PDB entry 4AND | X-ray diffraction, 2.81 A resolution | chains A and B

# Chain A (and B)
Name: Nucleoside diphosphate kinase
Organism: Mycobacterium tuberculosis
Notes: EC 2.7.4.6; chain B of this document is another copy of the same molecule, construct and numbering; everything in this record applies to it too
UniProtKB: P84284 (NDK_MYCTU); numbering as in UniProt (aligned over 1-136)
Amino-acid sequence (136 residues; each row starts with the number of its first residue):
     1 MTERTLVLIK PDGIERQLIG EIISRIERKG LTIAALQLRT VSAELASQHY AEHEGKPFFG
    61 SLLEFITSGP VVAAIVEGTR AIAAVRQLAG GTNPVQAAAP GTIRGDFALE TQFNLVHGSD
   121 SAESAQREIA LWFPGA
Unresolved in the structure: 1 (chain B: 1, 53-57)
Construct notes: engineered mutation Asn-93 (Asp in P84284)
From the paper describing this entry:
  - conformationally variable residues (order/disorder transition): Arg-80, Gln-96
  - mutagenesis - D93N (232 s-1): unchanged catalytic activity
  - mutagenesis - D93N: decreased stability in response to urea
  - mutagenesis - D93N: unchanged stability in response to monomer

# Chain A / chain B interface
Contacting residue pairs - 30 pairs, chain A then chain B:
  Gln-17(A) / Glu-27(B)
  Leu-18(A) / Glu-27(B)  hydrogen bond (backbone-side chain)
  Ile-19(A) / Glu-27(B)  hydrogen bond (backbone-side chain)
  Gly-20(A) / Gly-20(B)
  Gly-20(A) / Ile-23(B)
  Gly-20(A) / Ser-24(B)
  Gly-20(A) / Glu-27(B)  hydrogen bond (backbone-side chain)
  Glu-21(A) / Ser-24(B)  hydrogen bond (backbone-side chain)
  Glu-21(A) / Arg-28(B)  salt bridge
  Ile-23(A) / Ile-19(B)  hydrophobic
  Ile-23(A) / Gly-20(B)
  Ile-23(A) / Ile-23(B)  hydrophobic
  Ser-24(A) / Gly-20(B)
  Ser-24(A) / Glu-21(B)  hydrogen bond (side chain-backbone)
  Glu-27(A) / Gln-17(B)
  Glu-27(A) / Leu-18(B)  hydrogen bond (side chain-backbone)
  Glu-27(A) / Ile-19(B)  hydrogen bond (side chain-backbone)
  Glu-27(A) / Gly-20(B)  hydrogen bond (side chain-backbone)
  Arg-28(A) / Glu-21(B)  salt bridge
  Ile-33(A) / Leu-38(B)
  Ala-34(A) / Leu-38(B)
  Ala-35(A) / Leu-38(B)  hydrophobic
  Leu-36(A) / Leu-36(B)
  Leu-36(A) / Gln-37(B)
  Leu-36(A) / Leu-38(B)  hydrogen bond (backbone-backbone)
  Gln-37(A) / Leu-36(B)
  Gln-37(A) / Gln-37(B)
  Leu-38(A) / Ile-33(B)
  Leu-38(A) / Ala-34(B)
  Leu-38(A) / Leu-36(B)  hydrogen bond (backbone-backbone)
Interface residues without a listed pair, chain A (16 interface residues in all): Val-72
Interface residues without a listed pair, chain B (17 interface residues in all): Ile-14, Ala-35, Val-72

# Overview
16 residues of chain A and 17 residues of chain B are in contact, with 10 hydrogen bonds and 2 salt bridges.
Polar pairs include Glu-21(A)/Arg-28(B), Leu-18(A)/Glu-27(B) and Ile-19(A)/Glu-27(B). From the paper: D93N of
chain A reduces stability in response to urea; conformational variability at Arg-80(A) and Gln-96(A).
Both chains are Nucleoside diphosphate kinase (Mycobacterium tuberculosis). Entry 4AND (Crystal form II of the
D93N mutant of nucleoside diphosphate kinase from mycobacterium tuberculosis) was determined by X-ray
diffraction (same publication as 4ANC).
